Entry 2X0F (X-ray diffraction, 2.55 A resolution); this record covers chains A and B.

# Chain A (and B)
Name: WSAF
From: Geobacillus stearothermophilus
Notes: chain B of this document is another copy of the same molecule, construct and numbering; everything in this record applies to it too
UniProtKB: Q7BG50 (Q7BG50_BACST); numbering as in UniProt (aligned over 1-413)
Amino-acid sequence (413 residues; numbered 1 to 413; the number before each row is that of its first residue):
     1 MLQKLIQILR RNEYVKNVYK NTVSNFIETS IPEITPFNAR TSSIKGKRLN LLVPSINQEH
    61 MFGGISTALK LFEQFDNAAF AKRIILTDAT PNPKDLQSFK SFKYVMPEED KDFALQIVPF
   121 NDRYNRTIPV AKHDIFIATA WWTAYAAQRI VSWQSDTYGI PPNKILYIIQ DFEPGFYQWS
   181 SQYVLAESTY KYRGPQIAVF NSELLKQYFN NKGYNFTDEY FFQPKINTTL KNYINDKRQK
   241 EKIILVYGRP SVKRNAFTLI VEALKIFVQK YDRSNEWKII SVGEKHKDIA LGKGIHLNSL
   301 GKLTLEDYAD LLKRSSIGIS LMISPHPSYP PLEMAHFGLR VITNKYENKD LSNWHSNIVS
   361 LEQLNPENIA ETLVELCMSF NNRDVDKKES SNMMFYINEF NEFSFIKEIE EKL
Not modelled in the structure: 1-27, 382-387, 399-401 (chain B: 1-25, 382-387)
Construct notes: engineered mutation Ala78 (Lys in Q7BG50), Ala79 (Lys in Q7BG50), Ala81 (Lys in Q7BG50)
Residues lining bound ligands: 2'-deoxy-thymidine-beta-L-rhamnose (TRH): Phe62, Gly63, Ser66, Thr67, Lys225, Ile226, Asn227, Tyr247, Arg249, Val282, Gly283, Gly301, Lys302, Leu303, Thr304, Leu305, Tyr308, Tyr329, Glu333
What the authors report for this chain:
  - binding site for 2'-deoxy-thymidine-beta-L-rhamnose: Gly63, Lys225, Asn227, Arg249, Lys302, Tyr308, Tyr329, Glu333
  - conformationally variable residues (order/disorder transition): Lys302
  - catalytic residues: Tyr247, Arg249, Arg254, Lys302 (proposed by the authors, not directly observed)
  - mutagenesis - Y247A: abolished catalytic activity
  - mutagenesis - F62A, D171A, F176A, R249A, R254A, K302A, H326A, Y329A, E333A: decreased catalytic activity
  - mutagenesis - R254A, E333A: decreased binding to dTDP

# Interface between chain A and chain B
Contacting residue pairs - 81 pairs, chain A then chain B:
  Glu28(A) - Thr258(B)
  Thr29(A) - Val261(B)
  Thr29(A) - Ile289(B)
  Ser30(A) - Glu262(B)
  Ile31(A) - Thr258(B)
  Ile31(A) - Leu259(B)
  Ile31(A) - Glu262(B)  hydrogen bond (backbone-side chain)
  Tyr145(A) - Pro366(B)
  Tyr145(A) - Glu367(B)
  Arg149(A) - Asn365(B)
  Arg149(A) - Glu367(B)  salt bridge
  Asp171(A) - Trp179(B)
  Phe172(A) - Trp179(B)
  Gly175(A) - Gln178(B)
  Gly175(A) - Trp179(B)  hydrogen bond (backbone-backbone)
  Phe176(A) - Gln178(B)
  Tyr177(A) - Gln178(B)
  Gln178(A) - Gly175(B)
  Gln178(A) - Phe176(B)
  Gln178(A) - Tyr177(B)
  Gln178(A) - Gln178(B)
  Gln178(A) - Lys253(B)
  Trp179(A) - Asp171(B)
  Trp179(A) - Phe172(B)
  Trp179(A) - Gly175(B)  hydrogen bond (backbone-backbone)
  Trp179(A) - Lys253(B)
  Trp179(A) - Arg254(B)
  Trp179(A) - Ile323(B)
  Trp179(A) - Ser324(B)
  Trp179(A) - Pro325(B)
  Trp179(A) - Tyr346(B)  hydrogen bond
  Ser180(A) - Lys253(B)
  Ser181(A) - Ala256(B)
  Ser181(A) - Thr258(B)  hydrogen bond
  Ser181(A) - Leu259(B)  hydrogen bond (side chain-backbone)
  Tyr183(A) - Tyr346(B)  hydrogen bond
  Val184(A) - Leu259(B)  hydrophobic
  Val184(A) - Ile323(B)  hydrophobic
  Leu185(A) - Leu259(B)  hydrophobic
  Leu185(A) - Pro366(B)
  Ser188(A) - Gln363(B)  hydrogen bond (backbone-side chain)
  Ser188(A) - Leu364(B)
  Lys191(A) - Glu362(B)
  Lys191(A) - Gln363(B)
  Tyr192(A) - Gln363(B)
  Tyr208(A) - Trp179(B)
  Lys212(A) - Glu347(B)  salt bridge
  Pro250(A) - Ile27(B)  hydrophobic
  Lys253(A) - Gln178(B)
  Lys253(A) - Trp179(B)
  Lys253(A) - Ser180(B)
  Arg254(A) - Trp179(B)
  Ala256(A) - Ser181(B)
  Thr258(A) - Glu28(B)
  Thr258(A) - Ile31(B)
  Thr258(A) - Ser181(B)  hydrogen bond
  Leu259(A) - Ile31(B)
  Leu259(A) - Ser181(B)  hydrogen bond (backbone-side chain)
  Leu259(A) - Val184(B)  hydrophobic
  Leu259(A) - Leu185(B)  hydrophobic
  Val261(A) - Thr29(B)
  Glu262(A) - Ser30(B)
  Glu262(A) - Ile31(B)  hydrogen bond (side chain-backbone)
  Ile289(A) - Thr29(B)
  Ile323(A) - Trp179(B)
  Ile323(A) - Val184(B)  hydrophobic
  Ser324(A) - Trp179(B)
  Pro325(A) - Trp179(B)
  Tyr346(A) - Trp179(B)  hydrogen bond
  Tyr346(A) - Tyr183(B)  hydrogen bond
  Glu347(A) - Lys212(B)  salt bridge
  Glu362(A) - Lys191(B)
  Gln363(A) - Ser188(B)  hydrogen bond (side chain-backbone)
  Gln363(A) - Lys191(B)
  Gln363(A) - Tyr192(B)
  Leu364(A) - Ser188(B)
  Asn365(A) - Arg149(B)
  Pro366(A) - Tyr145(B)
  Pro366(A) - Leu185(B)
  Glu367(A) - Tyr145(B)
  Glu367(A) - Arg149(B)  salt bridge
Other interface residues (no listed pair), chain A (48 interface residues in all): Ile34, Arg193, Phe257, Lys265, His286
Other interface residues (no listed pair), chain B (47 interface residues in all): Ile34, Arg193, Tyr208, Phe257, Lys265

# Summary
48 residues of chain A face 47 of chain B across their interface, with 14 hydrogen bonds and 4 salt bridges.
Polar pairs include Arg149(A)-Glu367(B), Lys212(A)-Glu347(B) and Ile31(A)-Glu262(B). From the paper: catalytic
residues Tyr247(A), Arg249(A) and Arg254(A) among others; F62A, D171A and F176A of chain A, among others,
reduce catalytic activity; 10 substitutions were tested in all.
Both chains are WSAF (Geobacillus stearothermophilus). Entry 2X0F (Structure of WsaF in complex with
dTDP-beta-L-Rha) was determined by X-ray diffraction.
